PDB entry 8OOP | electron microscopy, 2.70 A resolution | chains K and P of the 18 polymer chains in the assembly

== Chain K ==
Molecule: DNA strand 1
Sequence (226 nucleotides; each row starts with the number of its first residue; numbers below 1 keep their minus sign (DC-73 is residue -73)):
   -73 CTGGAGAATC CCGGTGCCGA GGCCGCTCAA TTGGTCGTAG CAAGCTCTAG CACCGCTTAA
   -13 ACGCACGTAC GCGCTGTCCC CCGCGTTTTA ACCGCCAAGG GGATTACTCC CTAGTCTCCA
    47 GGCACGTGTC AGATATATAC ATCCTGTGCA TGTATTGAAC AGCGACCTTG CCGGTGCCAG
   107 TCGGATAGTG TTCCGAGCTC CCACTCTAGA GGATCCCCGG GTACCG
Disordered / not traced: -73, 38-152

== Chain P ==
Molecule: Histone H2B
From: Homo sapiens
UniProtKB: P62807 (H2B1C_HUMAN); residues -2 to 122 here correspond to UniProt positions 2-126 (UniProt number = residue number + 4)
Chain sequence (125 residues; numbered -2 to 122; the number before each row is that of its first residue; numbers below 1 keep their minus sign (Pro-2 is residue -2)):
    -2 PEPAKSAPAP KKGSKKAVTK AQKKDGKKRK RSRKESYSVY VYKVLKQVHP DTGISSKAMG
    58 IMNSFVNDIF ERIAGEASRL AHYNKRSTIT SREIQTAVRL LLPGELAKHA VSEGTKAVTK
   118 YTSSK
Disordered / not traced: -2 to 29
UniProt features mapped onto this chain:
  - modified residue: Pro-2 (N-acetylproline), Glu-1 (ADP-ribosyl glutamic acid), Lys2 (N6-(2-hydroxyisobutyryl)lysine), Ser3 (ADP-ribosylserine), Lys8 (N6-(beta-hydroxybutyryl)lysine), Lys9 (N6-(2-hydroxyisobutyryl)lysine), Ser11 (Phosphoserine), Lys12 (N6-acetyllysine), Lys13 (N6-(beta-hydroxybutyryl)lysine), Lys17 (N6-(2-hydroxyisobutyryl)lysine), Lys20 (N6-(2-hydroxyisobutyryl)lysine), Lys21 (N6-(2-hydroxyisobutyryl)lysine), Lys31 (N6-(2-hydroxyisobutyryl)lysine), Glu32 (PolyADP-ribosyl glutamic acid), Ser33 (Phosphoserine), Lys40 (N6-(2-hydroxyisobutyryl)lysine), Lys43 (N6-(2-hydroxyisobutyryl)lysine), Lys54 (N6,N6-dimethyllysine), Arg76 (Dimethylated arginine), Lys82 (N6,N6,N6-trimethyllysine) and 6 more in UniProt
  - glycosylation: Ser109 (O-linked (GlcNAc) serine)
  - cross-link (Glycyl lysine isopeptide (Lys-Gly)): Lys2 (interchain with G-Cter in SUMO2), Lys17 (interchain with G-Cter in SUMO2), Lys31 (interchain with G-Cter in ubiquitin), Lys117 (interchain with G-Cter in ubiquitin)

== Interface between chain K and chain P ==
Contacting residue pairs (12):
  DA-54(K) with Ile51(P), sugar contact; Ser52(P), phosphate contact; Ser53(P), hydrogen bond to the phosphate
  DG-53(K) with Tyr39(P), hydrogen bond to the phosphate; Gly50(P), phosphate contact; Ile51(P), phosphate contact
  DT-47(K) with Arg30(P), hydrogen bond to the base
  DC-46(K) with Arg30(P), sugar contact
  DT-42(K) with Lys122(P), salt bridge to the phosphate
  DG-34(K) with Arg83(P), phosphate contact; Ser84(P), hydrogen bond to the phosphate; Thr85(P), hydrogen bond to the phosphate
Also at the interface, not in a pair above, chain K (7 interface residues in all): DA-44
Also at the interface, not in a pair above, chain P (12 interface residues in all): Glu32, Lys82

== Overview ==
7 residues of chain K and 12 residues of chain P are in contact, with 5 hydrogen bonds and 1 salt bridge.
Among the polar pairs are DT-47(K)-Arg30(P), DA-54(K)-Ser53(P) and DG-53(K)-Tyr39(P).
Here chain K is DNA strand 1 and chain P is Histone H2B (Homo sapiens). Entry 8OOP (CryoEM Structure INO80core
Hexasome complex composite model state2) was determined by electron microscopy, deposited together with 8OO7,
8OO9, 8OOA, 8OOC, 8OOF, 8OOR, 8OOS and 8OOT.
